Entry 7D20 (electron microscopy, 3.00 A resolution); this record covers chains G and I of the 11 polymer chains in the assembly.

Chain G:
Molecule: Histone H2A type 1-B/E
Source organism: Homo sapiens
UniProt: P04908 (H2A1B_HUMAN); residues 1-129 here correspond to UniProt positions 2-130 (UniProt number = residue number + 1)
Amino-acid sequence (133 residues; row label = number of the first residue in the row; numbers below 1 keep their minus sign (Gly-3 is residue -3)):
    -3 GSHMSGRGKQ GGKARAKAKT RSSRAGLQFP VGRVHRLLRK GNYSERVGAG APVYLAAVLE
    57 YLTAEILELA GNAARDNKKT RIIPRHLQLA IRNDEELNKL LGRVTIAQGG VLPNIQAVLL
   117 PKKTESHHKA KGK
Disordered / not traced: -3 to 9, 119-129
Sequence notes: expression tag (-3 to 0)
UniProt features mapped onto this chain:
  - modified residue: Ser1 (N-acetylserine), Arg3 (Citrulline), Lys5 (N6-(2-hydroxyisobutyryl)lysine), Lys9 (N6-(2-hydroxyisobutyryl)lysine), Lys13 (N6-(beta-hydroxybutyryl)lysine), Lys36 (N6-(2-hydroxyisobutyryl)lysine), Lys74 (N6-(2-hydroxyisobutyryl)lysine), Lys75 (N6-(2-hydroxyisobutyryl)lysine), Lys95 (N6-(2-hydroxyisobutyryl)lysine), Gln104 (N5-methylglutamine), Lys118 (N6-(2-hydroxyisobutyryl)lysine), Lys119 (N6-crotonyllysine), Thr120 (Phosphothreonine), Lys125 (N6-crotonyllysine)
  - cross-link (Glycyl lysine isopeptide (Lys-Gly)): Lys13 (interchain with G-Cter in ubiquitin), Lys15 (interchain with G-Cter in ubiquitin), Lys119 (interchain with G-Cter in ubiquitin)

Chain I:
Molecule: 145-nt DNA strand
Sequence (145 nucleotides; row label = number of the first residue in the row; numbers below 1 keep their minus sign (DA-72 is residue -72)):
   -72 ATCAGAATCC CGGTGCCGAG GCCGCTCAAT TGGTCGTAGA CAGCTCTAGC ACCGCTTAAA
   -12 CGCACGTACG CGCTGTCCCC CGCGTTTTAA CCGCCAAGGG GATTACTCCC TAGTCTCCAG
    48 GCACGTGTCA GATATATACA TCGAT
Disordered / not traced: -72 to -67, 70-72

Interface between chain G and chain I:
Residue-residue contacts (16; chain G residue first):
  Ala10(G) - DC44(I)  sugar contact
  Lys13(G) - DA46(I)  phosphate contact
  Arg29(G) - DG48(I)  sugar contact
  Arg29(G) - DC49(I)  salt bridge to the phosphate
  Arg42(G) - DT38(I)  sugar contact
  Arg42(G) - DA39(I)  phosphate contact
  Val43(G) - DT38(I)  sugar contact
  Val43(G) - DA39(I)  hydrogen bond to the phosphate
  Gly44(G) - DT38(I)  phosphate contact
  Ala45(G) - DT38(I)  hydrogen bond to the phosphate
  Lys75(G) - DG58(I)  phosphate contact
  Lys75(G) - DA59(I)  salt bridge to the phosphate
  Thr76(G) - DA57(I)  hydrogen bond to the phosphate
  Thr76(G) - DG58(I)  hydrogen bond to the phosphate
  Arg77(G) - DA57(I)  hydrogen bond to the sugar
  Arg77(G) - DG58(I)  hydrogen bond to the phosphate
Interface residues without a listed pair, chain G (13 interface residues in all): Thr16, His31, Glu41
Interface residues without a listed pair, chain I (11 interface residues in all): DT43, DG47

Overview:
The interface between chain G and chain I involves 13 residues on one side and 11 on the other; the contacts
include 6 hydrogen bonds and 2 salt bridges. Among the polar pairs are Arg77(G)-DA57(I), Val43(G)-DA39(I) and
Ala45(G)-DT38(I).
Chain G is Histone H2A type 1-B/E (Homo sapiens) and chain I is a 145-nt DNA strand; the structure, Cryo-EM
structure of SET8-CENP-A-nucleosome complex, was determined by electron microscopy (same publication as 7D1Z).
